PDB entry 3NSI | X-ray diffraction, 2.15 A resolution | chains A and B

# Chain A (and B)
Name: Protein S100-A3
Source organism: Homo sapiens
Notes: chain B of this document is another copy of the same molecule, construct and numbering; everything in this record applies to it too
Reference sequence: P33764 (S10A3_HUMAN); numbering as in UniProt (aligned over 1-101)
Chain sequence (101 residues; numbered 1 to 101; the number before each row is that of its first residue):
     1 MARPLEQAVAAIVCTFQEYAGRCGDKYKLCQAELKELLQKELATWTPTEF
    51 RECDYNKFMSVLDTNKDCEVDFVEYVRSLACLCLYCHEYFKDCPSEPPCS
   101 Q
Not modelled in the structure: 1-3, 100-101 (chain B: 1-2, 100-101)
UniProt features mapped onto this chain:
  - binding site (Ca(2+)): Lys28, Glu33, Asp63, Asn65, Asp67, Glu69, Glu74
  - binding site (Zn(2+)): Cys83, Cys86, His87, Cys93
  - modified residue: Ala2 (N-acetylalanine), Arg51 (Citrulline)
  - mutagenesis: Cys30 (C30A: Abolishes calcium binding; when associated with Ala-68), Cys68 (C68A: Abolishes calcium binding; when associated with Ala-30), Cys81 (C81A: Increases affinity for calcium; when associated with Ala-99), Cys99 (C99A: Increases affinity for calcium; when associated with Ala-81)
Disulfides: Cys30-Cys68, Cys81-Cys99

# Interface between chain A and chain B
Residue-residue contacts (57):
  Leu5(A) with Ile12(B), hydrophobic; Thr15(B); Leu37(B), hydrophobic; Glu41(B); Tyr75(B)
  Glu6(A) with Glu41(B); Leu42(B); Ala43(B); Thr44(B), hydrogen bond; Trp45(B)
  Ala8(A) with Ala8(B); Ala11(B), hydrophobic
  Val9(A) with Trp45(B), hydrophobic; Cys83(B), hydrophobic
  Ala11(A) with Ala8(B), hydrophobic
  Ile12(A) with Leu5(B), hydrophobic; Ile12(B), hydrophobic
  Val13(A) with Cys83(B), hydrophobic; His87(B)
  Thr15(A) with Leu5(B)
  Gln17(A) with Tyr89(B)
  Lys26(A) with Tyr89(B), hydrogen bond (backbone-side chain)
  Tyr27(A) with Tyr89(B); Phe90(B), hydrophobic; Asp92(B); Cys93(B), hydrogen bond (side chain-backbone)
  Leu37(A) with Leu5(B), hydrophobic
  Glu41(A) with Leu5(B); Glu6(B)
  Leu42(A) with Glu6(B)
  Ala43(A) with Glu6(B)
  Thr44(A) with Glu6(B), hydrogen bond
  Trp45(A) with Glu6(B); Val9(B), hydrophobic
  Phe72(A) with Ala80(B); Cys83(B), hydrophobic; Phe90(B), hydrophobic
  Val73(A) with Leu84(B), hydrophobic; Pro98(B), hydrophobic
  Tyr75(A) with Leu5(B)
  Val76(A) with Val76(B), hydrophobic; Ala80(B), hydrophobic
  Ala80(A) with Phe72(B); Val76(B), hydrophobic
  Cys83(A) with Val9(B), hydrophobic; Val13(B), hydrophobic; Phe72(B), hydrophobic
  Leu84(A) with Val73(B), hydrophobic
  His87(A) with Val13(B)
  Tyr89(A) with Gln17(B); Lys26(B), hydrogen bond (side chain-backbone); Tyr27(B)
  Phe90(A) with Tyr27(B), hydrophobic; Phe72(B), hydrophobic
  Asp92(A) with Tyr27(B)
  Cys93(A) with Tyr27(B), hydrogen bond (backbone-side chain)
  Pro98(A) with Val73(B), hydrophobic
Other interface residues (no listed pair), chain A (39 interface residues in all): Pro4, Ala10, Phe16, Ala20, Gly21, Asp71, Leu79, Pro94, Ser95
Other interface residues (no listed pair), chain B (40 interface residues in all): Arg3, Pro4, Ala10, Phe16, Ala20, Gly21, Asp71, Leu79, Pro94, Ser95

# Summary
39 residues of chain A and 40 residues of chain B are in contact, with 6 hydrogen bonds. Polar contacts
include Glu6(A)-Thr44(B), Lys26(A)-Tyr89(B) and Tyr27(A)-Cys93(B). From UniProt: 7 Ca2+-binding residues, 4
Zn2+-binding residues and 4 mutagenesis sites on chain A.
Chain A and chain B are both Protein S100-A3 (Homo sapiens); the structure, Crystal Structure of the
Post-Refolded S100A3 Protein Expressed in Insect Cell, was determined by X-ray diffraction together with 3NSK,
3NSL and 3NSO from the same study.
